Entry 3N9D (X-ray diffraction, 2.30 A resolution); this record covers chain A.

# Chain A
Protein: Probable ATP-dependent DNA ligase
From: Pseudomonas aeruginosa
Notes: fragment: Phosphoesterase Domain
UniProtKB: Q9I1X7 (Q9I1X7_PSEAE); numbering as in UniProt (aligned over 17-187)
Sequence (171 residues; each row starts with the number of its first residue):
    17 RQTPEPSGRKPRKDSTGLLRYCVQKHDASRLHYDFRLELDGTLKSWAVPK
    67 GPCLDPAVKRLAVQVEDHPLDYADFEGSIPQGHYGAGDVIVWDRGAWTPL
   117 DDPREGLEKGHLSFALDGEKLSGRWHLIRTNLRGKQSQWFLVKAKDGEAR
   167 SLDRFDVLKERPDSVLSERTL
Not modelled in the structure: 17-33, 100-101, 184-187
Ion coordination: Mn2+: His42, His48, Asp50 (together with sulfate ion); yttrium (III) ion site 1: Glu121, Glu124; yttrium (III) ion site 2: Glu135 (together with sulfate ion)
UniProt features mapped onto this chain:
  - binding site (Mn(2+)): His42, His48, Asp50
  - site: His84 (Transition state stabilizer)

# In short
The Mn2+ site is built by His42, His48 and Asp50. Glu121 and Glu124 form the yttrium (III) ion site 1. UniProt
lists 3 Mn2+-binding residues.
Chain A is Probable ATP-dependent DNA ligase (Pseudomonas aeruginosa); the structure, Monoclinic Structure of
P. aeruginosa LigD phosphoesterase domain, was determined by X-ray diffraction together with 3N9B from the
same study.
